PDB entry 6VLP | X-ray diffraction, 1.68 A resolution | chain A

Chain A:
Protein: Hop1
From: Humulus lupulus
Amino-acid sequence (101 residues; each row starts with the number of its first residue):
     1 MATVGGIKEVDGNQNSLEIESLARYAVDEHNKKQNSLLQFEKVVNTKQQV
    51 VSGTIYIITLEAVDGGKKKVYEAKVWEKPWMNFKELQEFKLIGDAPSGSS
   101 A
Disordered / not traced: 1-17, 98-101
Ligand contacts: tris(hydroxyethyl)aminomethane (TAM): His-30, Lys-33, Leu-86, Gln-87, Glu-88, Phe-89, Lys-90

In short:
Bound to chain A: tris(hydroxyethyl)aminomethane.
Chain A is Hop1 (Humulus lupulus); the structure, Hop phytocystatin in space group C2221, was determined by
X-ray diffraction (same publication as 6VLQ).
